PDB entry 5EDW | X-ray diffraction, 2.62 A resolution | chains A and P of the 3 polymer chains in the assembly

Chain A:
Molecule: DNA polymerase IV
From: Sulfolobus solfataricus (strain ATCC 35092 / DSM 1617 / JCM 11322 / P2)
Notes: EC 2.7.7.7
Reference sequence: Q97W02 (DPO4_SULSO); numbering as in UniProt (aligned over 1-341)
Sequence (341 residues; numbered 1 to 341; the number before each row is that of its first residue):
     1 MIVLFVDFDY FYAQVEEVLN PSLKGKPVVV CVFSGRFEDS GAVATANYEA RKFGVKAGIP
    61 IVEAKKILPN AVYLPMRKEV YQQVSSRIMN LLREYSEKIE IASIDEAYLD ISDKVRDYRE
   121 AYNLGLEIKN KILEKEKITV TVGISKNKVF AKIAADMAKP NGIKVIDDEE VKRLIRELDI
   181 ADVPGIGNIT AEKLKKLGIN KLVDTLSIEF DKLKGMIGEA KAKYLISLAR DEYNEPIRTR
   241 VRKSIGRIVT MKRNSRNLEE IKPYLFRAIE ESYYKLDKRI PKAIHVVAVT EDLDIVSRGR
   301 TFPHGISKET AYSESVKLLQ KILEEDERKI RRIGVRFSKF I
Swiss-Prot annotation at these positions:
  - active site: Glu-106
  - binding site (Mg(2+)): Asp-7, Asp-105
  - site: Tyr-12 (Substrate discrimination)

Chain P:
Molecule: 13-nt DNA strand
Sequence (13 nucleotides; numbered 1 to 13; the number before each row is that of its first residue):
     1 GGGGGAAGGA TTC

Interface between chain A and chain P:
Pairs across the interface (25; chain A residue first):
  Ser-103(A) with DC13(P), hydrogen bond to the phosphate
  Asp-105(A) with DC13(P), phosphate contact
  Glu-106(A) with DC13(P), phosphate contact
  Lys-152(A) with DC13(P), salt bridge to the phosphate
  Val-183(A) with DT12(P), phosphate contact
  Pro-184(A) with DT12(P), phosphate contact
  Gly-185(A) with DT11(P), sugar contact; DT12(P), hydrogen bond to the phosphate
  Ile-186(A) with DT11(P), phosphate contact; DT12(P), hydrogen bond to the phosphate
  Gly-187(A) with DT11(P), hydrogen bond to the phosphate; DT12(P), phosphate contact
  Asn-188(A) with DT11(P), phosphate contact
  Ile-189(A) with DA10(P), phosphate contact; DT11(P), hydrogen bond to the phosphate
  Thr-190(A) with DA10(P), hydrogen bond to the phosphate; DT11(P), hydrogen bond to the phosphate
  Val-296(A) with DG8(P), phosphate contact
  Ser-297(A) with DA7(P), sugar contact; DG8(P), hydrogen bond to the phosphate
  Arg-298(A) with DA7(P), sugar contact; DG8(P), salt bridge to the phosphate
  Gly-299(A) with DA7(P), hydrogen bond to the phosphate
  Thr-301(A) with DA6(P), phosphate contact
  Lys-339(A) with DA6(P), salt bridge to the phosphate
Also at the interface, not in a pair above, chain A (23 interface residues in all): Ala-191, Lys-221, His-285, Ile-295, Lys-321
Also at the interface, not in a pair above, chain P (8 interface residues in all): DG5

Summary:
23 residues of chain A face 8 of chain P across their interface, with 9 hydrogen bonds and 3 salt bridges.
Among the polar pairs are Ser-103(A)/DC13(P), Gly-185(A)/DT12(P) and Ile-186(A)/DT12(P). UniProt lists
active-site residue Glu-106(A) and Mg2+-binding residues Asp-7(A) and Asp-105(A) on chain A.
Here chain A is DNA polymerase IV (Sulfolobus solfataricus (strain ATCC 35092 / DSM 1617 / JCM 11322 / P2))
and chain P is a 13-nt DNA strand. Entry 5EDW (Ternary structure of Dpo4 bound to G in the template base
paired with incoming dTTP) was determined by X-ray diffraction.
